8UFZ - chains A and F of the 3 polymer chains in the assembly; structure by X-ray diffraction, 3.06 A resolution.

[Chain A]
Molecule: 16-nt DNA strand
Sequence (16 nucleotides; numbered 1 to 16; the number before each row is that of its first residue):
     1 AATAAAAGCGGAAGTG
Ligand contacts: Y5U ((2M,2'M)-2,2'-(selenophene-2,5-diyl)di(1H-benzimidazole-6-carboximidamide)): DA5, DA6, DA7, DG8, DC9

[Chain F]
Protein: Transcription factor PU.1
Organism: Homo sapiens
Notes: fragment: ETS-Domain
UniProtKB: P17947 (SPI1_HUMAN); residue numbers follow UniProt; this construct covers 165-270
Chain sequence (106 residues; each row starts with the number of its first residue):
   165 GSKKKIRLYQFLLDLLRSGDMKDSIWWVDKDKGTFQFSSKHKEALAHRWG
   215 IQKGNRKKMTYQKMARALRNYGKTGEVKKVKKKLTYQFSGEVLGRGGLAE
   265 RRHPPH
Unresolved in the structure: 165-168, 260-270
UniProt features mapped onto this chain:
  - DNA-binding region: Ile170 to Ser253 (ETS)
  - binding site (DNA): Lys217, Arg230, Arg233, Lys243
  - natural variant: His211 (H211P: In AGM10), Val241 (V241G: In AGM10)

[Chain A / chain F interface]
Pairs across the interface - 15 pairs, chain A then chain F:
  DA7(A) with Ser203(F), hydrogen bond to the phosphate; Lys206(F), salt bridge to the phosphate
  DG8(A) with Tyr225(F), phosphate contact; Gln226(F), base contact; Lys246(F), phosphate contact; Lys247(F), phosphate contact; Leu248(F), hydrogen bond to the phosphate
  DC9(A) with Gln226(F), base contact; Arg233(F), base contact; Lys243(F), salt bridge to the phosphate
  DG10(A) with Arg230(F), hydrogen bond to the base; Arg233(F), hydrogen bond to the base
  DG11(A) with Arg230(F), hydrogen bond to the base
  DA12(A) with Arg230(F), base contact
  DG16(A) with Arg220(F), salt bridge to the phosphate

[In short]
The interface between chain A and chain F involves 7 residues on one side and 11 on the other, with 5 hydrogen
bonds and 3 salt bridges. Among the polar pairs are DG10(A)-Arg230(F), DG10(A)-Arg233(F) and
DG11(A)-Arg230(F). Ligands of chain A: compound Y5U.
Here chain A is a 16-nt DNA strand and chain F is Transcription factor PU.1 (Homo sapiens). Entry 8UFZ (Human
PU.1 ETS-Domain (165-270) Bound to d(AATAAAAGCGGAAGTG) in Ternary Complex with DB1976) was determined by X-ray
diffraction.
